4QWJ - chains A and B of the 28 polymer chains in the assembly; structure by X-ray diffraction, 2.90 A resolution.

== Chain A ==
Name: Proteasome subunit alpha type-2
From: Saccharomyces cerevisiae
Notes: engineered mutation(s): A49T
UniProt: P23639 (PSA2_YEAST); residue numbers follow UniProt; this construct covers 1-250
Sequence (250 residues; numbered 1 to 250; the number before each row is that of its first residue):
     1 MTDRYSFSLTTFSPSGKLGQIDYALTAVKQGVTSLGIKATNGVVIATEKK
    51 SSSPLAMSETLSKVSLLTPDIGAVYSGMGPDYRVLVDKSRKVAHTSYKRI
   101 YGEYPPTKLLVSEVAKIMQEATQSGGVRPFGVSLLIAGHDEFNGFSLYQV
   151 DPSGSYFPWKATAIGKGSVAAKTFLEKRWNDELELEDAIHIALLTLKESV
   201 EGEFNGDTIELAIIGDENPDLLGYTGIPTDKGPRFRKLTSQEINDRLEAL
UniProt features mapped onto this chain:
  - cross-link: Lys-108 (Glycyl lysine isopeptide (Lys-Gly) (interchain with G-Cter in ubiquitin))

== Chain B ==
Name: Proteasome subunit alpha type-3
From: Saccharomyces cerevisiae
UniProt: P23638 (PSA3_YEAST); residues 0-257 here correspond to UniProt positions 1-258 (UniProt number = residue number + 1)
Sequence (258 residues; numbered 0 to 257; the number before each row is that of its first residue; numbering starts at 0):
     0 MGSRRYDSRTTIFSPEGRLYQVEYALESISHAGTAIGIMASDGIVLAAER
    50 KVTSTLLEQDTSTEKLYKLNDKIAVAVAGLTADAEILINTARIHAQNYLK
   100 TYNEDIPVEILVRRLSDIKQGYTQHGGLRPFGVSFIYAGYDDRYGYQLYT
   150 SNPSGNYTGWKAISVGANTSAAQTLLQMDYKDDMKVDDAIELALKTLSKT
   200 TDSSALTYDRLEFATIRKGANDGEVYQKIFKPQEIKDILVKTGITKKDED
   250 EEADEDMK
Not modelled in the structure: 0, 245-257
UniProt features mapped onto this chain:
  - cross-link (Glycyl lysine isopeptide (Lys-Gly)): Lys-99 (interchain with G-Cter in ubiquitin), Lys-198 (interchain with G-Cter in ubiquitin), Lys-230 (interchain with G-Cter in ubiquitin)

== How chain A and chain B interact ==
Residue-residue contacts - 60 pairs, chain A then chain B:
  Arg-4(A) / Ser-2(B)  hydrogen bond (backbone-side chain)
  Tyr-5(A) / Ser-2(B)
  Tyr-5(A) / Tyr-5(B)
  Ser-6(A) / Gly-125(B)
  Ser-6(A) / Leu-127(B)
  Phe-7(A) / Ser-2(B)
  Phe-7(A) / Tyr-5(B)
  Phe-7(A) / Asp-6(B)
  Phe-7(A) / Gly-126(B)
  Ser-8(A) / Gly-126(B)  hydrogen bond (backbone-backbone)
  Ser-8(A) / Leu-127(B)
  Ser-8(A) / Arg-128(B)  hydrogen bond (side chain-backbone)
  Thr-10(A) / Arg-128(B)
  Thr-11(A) / Ser-7(B)
  Thr-11(A) / Thr-9(B)
  Thr-11(A) / Gln-20(B)
  Phe-12(A) / Gln-20(B)
  Phe-12(A) / Tyr-23(B)
  Phe-12(A) / Ala-24(B)  hydrophobic
  Phe-12(A) / Arg-128(B)
  Phe-12(A) / Pro-129(B)
  Phe-12(A) / Gly-131(B)
  Ser-13(A) / Tyr-23(B)
  Pro-14(A) / Tyr-23(B)  hydrophobic
  Pro-14(A) / Glu-26(B)
  Ser-15(A) / Glu-26(B)
  Ser-15(A) / His-30(B)
  Gly-16(A) / Tyr-23(B)
  Gly-16(A) / Ser-27(B)  hydrogen bond (backbone-side chain)
  Leu-18(A) / Arg-128(B)
  Lys-38(A) / Glu-57(B)  salt bridge
  Ser-112(A) / Glu-84(B)
  Lys-116(A) / Ile-85(B)
  Gln-119(A) / Ala-81(B)
  Gln-119(A) / Asp-82(B)  hydrogen bond
  Gln-119(A) / Ile-85(B)
  Gln-119(A) / Arg-128(B)
  Thr-122(A) / Arg-128(B)  hydrogen bond (backbone-side chain)
  Gln-123(A) / Tyr-121(B)
  Gln-123(A) / Leu-127(B)
  Gln-123(A) / Arg-128(B)  hydrogen bond (side chain-backbone)
  Gln-123(A) / Phe-130(B)
  Gly-125(A) / Leu-127(B)
  Ser-153(A) / Ala-81(B)
  Gly-154(A) / Ala-81(B)
  Ser-155(A) / Ala-81(B)
  Tyr-156(A) / Glu-84(B)  hydrogen bond
  Pro-158(A) / Leu-56(B)
  Pro-158(A) / Glu-57(B)  hydrogen bond (backbone-backbone)
  Pro-158(A) / Thr-60(B)
  Pro-158(A) / Ser-61(B)
  Trp-159(A) / Ser-53(B)
  Trp-159(A) / Leu-55(B)
  Trp-159(A) / Leu-56(B)
  Lys-160(A) / Leu-55(B)  hydrogen bond (backbone-backbone)
  Lys-160(A) / Glu-57(B)
  Ala-161(A) / Leu-55(B)
  Leu-175(A) / Leu-55(B)
  Glu-176(A) / Thr-54(B)
  Glu-176(A) / Leu-55(B)
Also at the interface, not in a pair above, chain A (35 interface residues in all): Ser-124, Tyr-148, Phe-157, Lys-172, Trp-179
Also at the interface, not in a pair above, chain B (32 interface residues in all): Leu-79, Thr-80

== In short ==
35 residues of chain A and 32 residues of chain B are in contact, with 10 hydrogen bonds and 1 salt bridge.
Among the polar pairs are Lys-38(A)/Glu-57(B), Arg-4(A)/Ser-2(B) and Ser-8(A)/Arg-128(B).
Chain A is Proteasome subunit alpha type-2 and chain B is Proteasome subunit alpha type-3, both from
Saccharomyces cerevisiae; the structure, yCP beta5-A49T-mutant in complex with carfilzomib, was determined by
X-ray diffraction, deposited together with 4QUX, 4QUY, 4QV0, 4QV1, 4QV3, 4QV4 and 42 further entries.
